Entry 4OO1 (X-ray diffraction, 3.30 A resolution); this record covers chains B and E of the 11 polymer chains in the assembly.

[Chain B]
Molecule: Exosome complex component SKI6
Source organism: Saccharomyces cerevisiae
UniProt: P46948 (RRP41_YEAST); residue numbers follow UniProt; this construct covers 1-246
Sequence (250 residues; numbered -3 to 246; the number before each row is that of its first residue; numbers below 1 keep their minus sign (Gly-3 is residue -3)):
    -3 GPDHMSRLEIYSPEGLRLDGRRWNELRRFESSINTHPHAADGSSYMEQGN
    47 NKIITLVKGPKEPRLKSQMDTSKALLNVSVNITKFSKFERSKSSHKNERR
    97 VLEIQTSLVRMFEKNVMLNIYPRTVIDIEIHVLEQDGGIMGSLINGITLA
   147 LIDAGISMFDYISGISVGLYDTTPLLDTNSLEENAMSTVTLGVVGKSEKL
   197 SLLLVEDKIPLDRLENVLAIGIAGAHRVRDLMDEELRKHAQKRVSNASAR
Disordered / not traced: -3 to 3, 243-246
Construct notes: expression tag (-3 to 0)

[Chain E]
Molecule: Exosome complex component RRP42
Source organism: Saccharomyces cerevisiae
UniProt: Q12277 (RRP42_YEAST); residues 1-265 here = UniProt positions 1-265
Sequence (269 residues; numbered -3 to 265; the number before each row is that of its first residue; numbers below 1 keep their minus sign (Gly-3 is residue -3)):
    -3 GDPHMSLSVAEKSYLYDSLASTPSIRPDGRLPHQFRPIEIFTDFLPSSNG
    47 SSRIIASDGSECIVSIKSKVVDHHVENELLQVDVDIAGQRDDALVVETIT
    97 SLLNKVLKSGSGVDSSKLQLTKKYSFKIFVDVLVISSHSHPVSLISFAIY
   147 SALNSTYLPKLISAFDDLEVEELPTFHDYDMVKLDINPPLVFILAVVGNN
   197 MLLDPAANESEVANNGLIISWSNGKITSPIRSVALNDSNVKSFKPHLLKQ
   247 GLAMVEKYAPDVVRSLENL
Disordered / not traced: -3 to 1, 162-169, 265
Construct notes: expression tag (-3 to 0)
Ion coordination: Mg2+: Asp81, Gln85

[Chain B / chain E interface]
Residue-residue contacts (40; chain B residue first):
  His32(B) - Arg49(E)
  His32(B) - Glu57(E)  salt bridge
  His34(B) - Ile51(E)
  His34(B) - Gly55(E)  hydrogen bond (side chain-backbone)
  His34(B) - Glu57(E)
  Lys48(B) - Phe40(E)
  Lys48(B) - Leu41(E)
  Lys48(B) - Pro42(E)
  Ile50(B) - Ile59(E)  hydrophobic
  Leu52(B) - Ile131(E)  hydrophobic
  Asn77(B) - Asp81(E)  hydrogen bond
  Thr79(B) - Leu129(E)
  Lys80(B) - Asp79(E)  salt bridge
  Phe81(B) - Leu41(E)  hydrophobic
  Phe81(B) - Ser44(E)
  Phe81(B) - Ser61(E)
  Phe81(B) - Lys63(E)
  Phe81(B) - Asp127(E)
  Ser82(B) - Ser43(E)  hydrogen bond (backbone-side chain)
  Lys83(B) - Ser43(E)
  Lys83(B) - Lys63(E)  hydrogen bond (backbone-side chain)
  Phe84(B) - Ser43(E)
  Phe84(B) - Lys63(E)  hydrogen bond (backbone-side chain)
  Glu85(B) - Lys63(E)
  Arg86(B) - Lys63(E)
  Arg86(B) - Gln77(E)
  Arg86(B) - Phe125(E)
  Arg86(B) - Asp127(E)  salt bridge
  Lys88(B) - Lys65(E)
  Ser90(B) - Asp87(E)
  Lys92(B) - Gln85(E)  hydrogen bond (side chain-backbone)
  Lys92(B) - Arg86(E)
  Glu125(B) - Ala83(E)
  His127(B) - Ala83(E)
  His127(B) - Leu129(E)
  His127(B) - Ile131(E)
  Leu129(B) - Ile59(E)  hydrophobic
  Leu129(B) - Leu129(E)  hydrophobic
  Glu130(B) - Pro42(E)
  Glu130(B) - Ser43(E)
Interface residues without a listed pair, chain B (23 interface residues in all): Thr31, Ala35
Interface residues without a listed pair, chain E (26 interface residues in all): Ser132, His134

[In short]
The interface between chain B and chain E involves 23 residues on one side and 26 on the other; the contacts
include 6 hydrogen bonds and 3 salt bridges. Among the polar pairs are His32(B)-Glu57(E), Lys80(B)-Asp79(E)
and Arg86(B)-Asp127(E). Asp81(E) and Gln85(E) coordinate Mg2+.
Chain B is Exosome complex component SKI6 and chain E is Exosome complex component RRP42, both from
Saccharomyces cerevisiae; the structure, Structure of an Rrp6-RNA exosome complex bound to poly(A) RNA, was
determined by X-ray diffraction.
